PDB entry 8J5O | electron microscopy, 2.90 A resolution | chains M and Z of the 36 polymer chains in the assembly

# Chain M
Molecule: Reaction center protein M chain
Organism: Roseiflexus castenholzii DSM 13941
Reference sequence: A7NQE8 (A7NQE8_ROSCS); residues 335-641 here = UniProt positions 335-641
Amino-acid sequence (307 residues; each row starts with the number of its first residue):
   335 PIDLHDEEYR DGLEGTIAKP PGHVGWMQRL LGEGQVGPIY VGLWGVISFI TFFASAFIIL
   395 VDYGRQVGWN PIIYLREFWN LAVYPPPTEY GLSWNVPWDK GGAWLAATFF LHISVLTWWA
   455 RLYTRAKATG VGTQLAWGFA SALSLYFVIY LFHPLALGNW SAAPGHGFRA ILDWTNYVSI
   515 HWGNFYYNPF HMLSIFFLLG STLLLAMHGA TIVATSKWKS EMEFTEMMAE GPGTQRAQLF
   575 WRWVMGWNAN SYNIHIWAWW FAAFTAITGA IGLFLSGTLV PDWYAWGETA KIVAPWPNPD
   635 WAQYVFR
Disordered / not traced: 641
Bound ions: Fe ion: His542, Glu557 (shared with 1 residue of chain L)
Small-molecule neighbours:
  - bacteriochlorophyll a (BCL), molecule 1: Phe386, Leu445, Val449, Ala476, Leu479, Tyr480, Ile483, Trp508, Thr509, Asn510, Val512, Ser513, Asn518, Phe519, Tyr520, His525, Ser528, Ile529, Leu532, Gly603, Ala604, Gly606, Leu607
  - bacteriochlorophyll a (BCL), molecule 2: Thr509, Tyr520, Leu533
  - bacteriochlorophyll a (BCL), molecule 3: Tyr520, Met526, Ile529, Phe530, Leu533, Gly534, Leu537
  - bacteriopheophytin a (BPH), molecule 1: Ser382, Phe383, Phe386, Ser448, Val449, Trp452, Leu456, Leu469, Gly472, Phe473, Ala476, Ala596, Ala600
  - bacteriopheophytin a (BPH), molecule 2: Phe386, Ile393, Leu445, Tyr480, Ile483, Tyr484, Pro498, Phe502, Ile505, Leu506, Trp508, Thr509
  - bacteriopheophytin a (BPH), molecule 3: Leu533, Thr536, Leu537, Ala540, Met541, Trp575, Met579
  - Menaquinone 11 (MQE; 2-methyl-3-[(2E,6E,10E,14E,18E,22E,26E,30E,34E,38E)-3,7,11,15,19,23,27,31,35,39,43-undecamethyltetratetraconta-2,6,10,1 4,18,22,26,30,34,38,42-undecaen-1-yl]naphthalene-1,4-dione), molecule 1: Phe386, Phe387, Ala390, Ile393, Leu394, Tyr397, Phe412, His500, Gly501, Phe502, Ile505
  - Menaquinone 11 (MQE), molecule 2: Leu537, Leu538, Met541, His542, Thr545, Ile546, Ala571, Gln572, Trp575, Met579, Trp581, Asn582, Ala583, Asn584, Ser585, Ile588, Trp591, Phe595

# Chain Z
Molecule: Subunit Z
Organism: Roseiflexus castenholzii DSM 13941
Amino-acid sequence (63 residues; row label = number of the first residue in the row):
     1 MDFLILLQAE PSPWPVWSGY ALCFVPLAAV ILGFIIAARF TDKQATSAYL RLDPAKANEP
    61 EQG
Disordered / not traced: 1-11, 59-63

# Interface between chain M and chain Z
Pairs across the interface (36; chain M residue first):
  Pro523(M) - Leu22(Z)
  Phe524(M) - Leu22(Z)  hydrophobic
  Leu527(M) - Pro26(Z)  hydrophobic
  Leu527(M) - Val30(Z)  hydrophobic
  Trp552(M) - Asn58(Z)  hydrogen bond (side chain-backbone)
  Met562(M) - Leu50(Z)
  Ala563(M) - Leu50(Z)
  Glu564(M) - Tyr49(Z)  hydrogen bond
  Glu564(M) - Leu50(Z)
  Glu564(M) - Arg51(Z)
  Glu564(M) - Leu52(Z)  hydrogen bond (backbone-backbone)
  Pro566(M) - Ala57(Z)  hydrophobic
  Gln569(M) - Leu52(Z)
  Gln572(M) - Tyr49(Z)
  Trp581(M) - Ala38(Z)  hydrophobic
  Trp581(M) - Asp42(Z)
  Asn582(M) - Asp42(Z)
  Asn582(M) - Ala45(Z)
  Ala583(M) - Thr41(Z)
  Ala583(M) - Ala45(Z)  hydrophobic
  Asn584(M) - Gln44(Z)
  Asn584(M) - Ala45(Z)
  Asn584(M) - Tyr49(Z)
  Asn587(M) - Thr41(Z)
  Asn587(M) - Gln44(Z)
  Trp591(M) - Ala37(Z)  hydrophobic
  Trp591(M) - Ala38(Z)
  Trp591(M) - Thr41(Z)  hydrogen bond
  Trp620(M) - Ser18(Z)  hydrogen bond
  Trp620(M) - Gly19(Z)
  Trp620(M) - Leu22(Z)  hydrophobic
  Thr623(M) - Pro15(Z)
  Thr623(M) - Val16(Z)
  Ala624(M) - Pro15(Z)
  Lys625(M) - Ser12(Z)
  Lys625(M) - Pro15(Z)
Other interface residues (no listed pair), chain M (26 interface residues in all): Phe530, Gly565, Arg576, Gly580, Leu609, Ile626
Other interface residues (no listed pair), chain Z (26 interface residues in all): Trp14, Cys23, Phe24, Phe34, Thr46, Pro54

# Overview
The chain M/chain Z interface involves 26 residues from each chain, with 5 hydrogen bonds. Among the polar
pairs are Trp552(M)-Asn58(Z), Glu564(M)-Tyr49(Z) and Trp591(M)-Thr41(Z). Bound to chain M: 3 copies of
bacteriochlorophyll a, 3 copies of bacteriopheophytin a and Menaquinone 11.
Chain M is Reaction center protein M chain and chain Z is Subunit Z, both from Roseiflexus castenholzii DSM
13941; the structure, Cryo-EM structure of native RC-LH complex from Roseiflexus castenholzii at 100lux, was
determined by electron microscopy, deposited together with 8HJU, 8HJV and 8J5P.
